PDB entry 6CAR | X-ray diffraction, 3.40 A resolution | chains A and H of the 23 polymer chains in the assembly

[Chain A]
Molecule: 16S Ribosomal RNA rRNA
From: Thermus thermophilus HB8
Sequence (1517 nucleotides; numbered 5 to 1544 plus 19 insertion-coded residues; 42 numbers in that range are skipped by the numbering (no residue carries them; nothing is unmodelled there); the number before each row is that of its first residue; a row labelled like 190A-190L holds insertion residues (190A, then the next letters in order)):
     5 UGGAGAGUCU GAUCCUGGCU CAGGGUGAAC GCUGGCGGCG UGCCUAAGAC AUGCAAGUCG
    65 UGCGGG
    73 CCGCGGGGUU UU
    88 ACUCCG
    95 UGGUC
   101 AGCGGCGGAC GGGUGAGUAA CGCGUGGGU
  129A G
   130 ACCUACCCGG AAGAGGGGGA CAACCCGGGG AAACUCGGGC UAAUCCCCCA UGUGGACCCG
   190 C
190A-190L CCCUUGGGGUGU
   191 GUCCAAAGGG CUUU
   216 GCCCGCUUCC GGAUGGGCCC GCGUCCCAUC AGCUAGUUGG UGGGGUAAUG GCCCACCAAG
   276 GCGACGACGG GUAGCCGGUC UGAGAGGAUG GCCGGCCACA GGGGCACUGA GACACGGGCC
   336 CCACUCCUAC GGGAGGCAGC AGUUAGGAAU CUUCCGCAAU GGGCGCAAGC CUGACGGAGC
   396 GACGCCGCUU GGAGGAAGAA GCCCUUCGGG GUGUAAACUC CUGAA
   442 CCCGGGACGA AACCCCCGAC GA
   474 GGGGACUGAC GGUACCGGG
   494 GUAAUAGCGC CGGCCAACUC CGUGCCAGCA GCCXCGGUAA UACGGAGGGC GCGAGCGUUA
   554 CCCGGAUUCA CUGGGCGUAA AGGGCGUGUA GGCGGCCUGG GGCGUCCCAU GUGAAAGACC
   614 ACGGCUCAAC CGUGGGGGAG CGUGGGAUAC GCUCAGGCUA GACGGUGGGA GAGGGUGGUG
   674 GAAUUCCCGG AGUAGCGGUG AAAUGCGCAG AUACCGGGAG GAACGCCGAU GGCGAAGGCA
   734 GCCACCUGGU CCACCCGUGA CGCUGAGGCG CGAAAGCGUG GGGAGCAAAC CGGAUUAGAU
   794 ACCCGGGUAG UCCACGCCCU AAACGAUGCG CGCUAGGUCU CUGGGUCU
   848 CCUGGGGGCC GAAGCUAACG CGUUAAGCGC GCCGCCUGGG GAGUACGGCC GCAAGGCUGA
   908 AACUCAAAGG AAUUGACGGG GGCCCGCACA AGCGGUGGAG CAUGUGGUUU AAUUCGAAGX
   968 AACGCGAAGA ACCUUACCAG GCCUUGACAU GCUAGG
 1003A G
  1004 AACCCGGGUG AAAGCCUGGG GUGCCCC
1030A-1030D GCGA
  1031 GGGGAGCCCU AGCACAGGUG CUGCAUGGCC GUCGUCAGCU CGUGCCGUGA GGUGUUGGGU
  1091 UAAGUCCCGC AACGAGCGCA ACCCCCGCCG UUAGUUGCCA GCGGUUCGGC CGGGCACUCU
  1151 AACGGGACUG CCCGCGAAA
  1171 GCGGGAGGAA GGAGGGGACG ACGUCUGGUC AGCAUGGCCC UUACGGCCUG GGCGACACAC
  1231 GUGCUACAAU GCCCACUACA AAGCGAUGCC ACCCGGCAAC GGGGAGCUAA UCGCAAAAAG
  1291 GUGGGCCCAG UUCGGAUUGG GGUCUGCAAC CCGACCCCAU GAAGCCGGAA UCGCUAGUAA
  1351 UCGCGGAUCA G
 1361A C
  1362 CAUGCCGCGG UGAAUACGUU CCCGGGCCUU GUACACACXG CCXGUXACGC CAUGGGAGCG
  1422 GGCUCUACCC GAAGUCGCCG GG
  1446 AGCCUACGGG
  1459 CAGGCGCCGA GGGUAGGGCC CGUGACUGGG GCGAAGUCGU AACAAGGUAG CUGUACCGGA
  1519 AGGUGCGGCU GGAUCACCUC CUUUCU
Unresolved in the structure: 1533-1538
Modified / non-standard residues: PSU (pseudouridine-5'-monophosphate) at position 516, G7M (N7-methyl-guanosine-5'-monophosphate) at position 527, M2G (N2-dimethylguanosine-5'-monophosphate) at position 966, 5MC (5-methylcytidine-5'-monophosphate) at position 967, 2MG (2N-methylguanosine-5'-monophosphate) at position 1207, 5MC (5-methylcytidine-5'-monophosphate) at position 1400, 4OC (4n,o2'-methylcytidine-5'-monophosphate) at position 1402, 5MC (5-methylcytidine-5'-monophosphate) at position 1404, 5MC (5-methylcytidine-5'-monophosphate) at position 1407, UR3 (3-methyluridine-5'-monophoshate) at position 1498, MA6 (6N-dimethyladenosine-5'-monophoshate) at position 1518, MA6 (6N-dimethyladenosine-5'-monophoshate) at position 1519, PSU (pseudouridine-5'-monophosphate) at position 1540, PSU (pseudouridine-5'-monophosphate) at position 1541
Differences from the reference sequence: conflict C13 (U131313 in 55771382)
Metal / ion sites: Mg2+ site 1 near G21 (its only coordinating residue here); Mg2+ site 2: C48, G115; Mg2+ site 3 near A59 (its only coordinating residue here); Mg2+ site 4: G61, U62; Mg2+ site 5: G70, U98; Mg2+ site 6: G107, G326; Mg2+ site 7: A109, G331; Mg2+ site 8: G117, G289; Mg2+ site 9: C121, G124, U125; Mg2+ site 10 near G146 (its only coordinating residue here); Mg2+ site 11 near A149 (its only coordinating residue here); Mg2+ site 12 near C175 (its only coordinating residue here); 90 more Mg2+ sites not listed
Ligand contacts: Sisomicin (SIS; (1S,2S,3R,4S,6R)-4,6-diamino-3-{[(2S,3R)-3-amino-6-(aminomethyl)-3,4-dihydro-2H-pyran-2-yl]oxy}-2-hydroxycyclohexyl 3-deoxy-4-C-methyl-3-(methylamino)-beta-L-arabinopyranoside): 5MC_1404, G1405, U1406, 5MC_1407, A1408, C1409, G1491, A1493, G1494, U1495, C1496
Reported in the primary citation:
  - binding site for Sisomicin: G1405, U1406, G1491, A1493, G1494, U1495
  - conformationally variable residues (side-chain flip): A1492, A1493

[Chain H]
Name: 30S ribosomal protein S8
From: Thermus thermophilus (strain HB8 / ATCC 27634 / DSM 579)
UniProt: P0DOY9 (RS8_THET8); residue numbers follow UniProt; this construct covers 1-138
Amino-acid sequence (138 residues; each row starts with the number of its first residue):
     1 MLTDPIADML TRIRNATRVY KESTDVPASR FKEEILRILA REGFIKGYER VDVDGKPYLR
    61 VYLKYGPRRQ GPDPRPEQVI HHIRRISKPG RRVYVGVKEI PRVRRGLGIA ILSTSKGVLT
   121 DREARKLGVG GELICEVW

[Interface between chain A and chain H]
Contacting residue pairs (73; chain A residue first):
  C564(A) - Arg91(H)  hydrogen bond to the sugar
  C586(A) - Pro89(H)  phosphate contact
  C586(A) - Gly90(H)  sugar contact
  G587(A) - Met1(H)  base contact
  G587(A) - Thr3(H)  sugar contact
  G587(A) - Pro89(H)  phosphate contact
  G587(A) - Arg92(H)  salt bridge to the phosphate
  G588(A) - Met1(H)  sugar contact
  G588(A) - Leu2(H)  sugar contact
  G588(A) - Pro5(H)  phosphate contact
  C589(A) - Pro5(H)  phosphate contact
  C589(A) - Ala28(H)  sugar contact
  C589(A) - Ser29(H)  phosphate contact
  C590(A) - Ser29(H)  phosphate contact
  C590(A) - Arg30(H)  hydrogen bond to the phosphate
  U591(A) - Arg30(H)  salt bridge to the phosphate
  G597(A) - Tyr94(H)  hydrogen bond to the base
  U598(A) - Tyr94(H)  phosphate contact
  U598(A) - Gly131(H)  sugar contact
  C599(A) - Val95(H)  sugar contact
  C599(A) - Gly96(H)  phosphate contact
  C599(A) - Val97(H)  phosphate contact
  C599(A) - Val129(H)  sugar contact
  C599(A) - Gly130(H)  hydrogen bond to the sugar
  C599(A) - Gly131(H)  sugar contact
  C600(A) - Gly96(H)  phosphate contact
  C600(A) - Val97(H)  hydrogen bond to the phosphate
  C600(A) - Gly128(H)  sugar contact
  A640(A) - Ser115(H)  hydrogen bond to the sugar
  U641(A) - Ser115(H)  sugar contact
  A642(A) - Phe31(H)  sugar contact
  A642(A) - Ser113(H)  hydrogen bond to the sugar
  A642(A) - Thr114(H)  base contact
  A642(A) - Ser115(H)  base contact
  C643(A) - Phe31(H)  sugar contact
  C643(A) - Ser113(H)  sugar contact
  C643(A) - Glu132(H)  hydrogen bond to the sugar
  G644(A) - Arg92(H)  sugar contact
  U652(A) - Lys56(H)  phosphate contact
  A653(A) - Lys56(H)  salt bridge to the phosphate
  A653(A) - Pro57(H)  base contact
  G654(A) - Met1(H)  hydrogen bond to the sugar
  A753(A) - Met1(H)  base contact
  G823(A) - Thr3(H)  base contact
  C824(A) - Met1(H)  hydrogen bond to the sugar
  C824(A) - Leu2(H)  sugar contact
  G825(A) - Asp8(H)  hydrogen bond to the sugar
  G825(A) - Thr11(H)  base contact
  G825(A) - Arg12(H)  sugar contact
  C826(A) - Arg12(H)  salt bridge to the phosphate
  C826(A) - Asn15(H)  hydrogen bond to the base
  U827(A) - Asn15(H)  sugar contact
  U827(A) - Val19(H)  sugar contact
  A828(A) - Lys21(H)  salt bridge to the phosphate
  A859(A) - Val19(H)  base contact
  A860(A) - Arg18(H)  sugar contact
  A860(A) - Arg75(H)  hydrogen bond to the phosphate
  G861(A) - Arg75(H)  salt bridge to the phosphate
  G874(A) - Asn15(H)  base contact
  C875(A) - Thr11(H)  base contact
  C875(A) - Arg14(H)  hydrogen bond to the sugar
  C875(A) - Asn15(H)  hydrogen bond to the sugar
  G876(A) - Ala7(H)  hydrogen bond to the sugar
  G876(A) - Thr11(H)  hydrogen bond to the sugar
  G876(A) - Arg14(H)  hydrogen bond to the phosphate
  C877(A) - Thr3(H)  hydrogen bond to the sugar
  C877(A) - Asp4(H)  sugar contact
  C877(A) - Ala7(H)  sugar contact
  C877(A) - Lys88(H)  phosphate contact
  G878(A) - Thr3(H)  hydrogen bond to the sugar
  G878(A) - Lys88(H)  phosphate contact
  G878(A) - Pro89(H)  phosphate contact
  C879(A) - Gly90(H)  phosphate contact
Also at the interface, not in a pair above, chain A (36 interface residues in all): G755
Also at the interface, not in a pair above, chain H (43 interface residues in all): Arg85, Lys98, Lys116, Gly117, Val118

[Overview]
The interface between chain A and chain H involves 36 residues on one side and 43 on the other, with 20
hydrogen bonds and 6 salt bridges. Polar contacts include G597(A)-Tyr94(H), C826(A)-Asn15(H) and
C564(A)-Arg91(H). The paper reports a binding site for Sisomicin at G1405(A), U1406(A) and G1491(A) among
others; conformational variability at A1492(A) and A1493(A).
Here chain A is 16S Ribosomal RNA rRNA (Thermus thermophilus HB8) and chain H is 30S ribosomal protein S8
(Thermus thermophilus (strain HB8 / ATCC 27634 / DSM 579)). Entry 6CAR (Serial Femtosecond X-ray Crystal
Structure of 30S ribosomal subunit from Thermus thermophilus in complex with Sisomicin) was determined by
X-ray diffraction (same publication as 6CAS).
